Entry 8EJI (electron microscopy, 3.81 A resolution); this record covers chains a and B of the 8 polymer chains in the assembly.

# Chain a
Name: Glycoprotein G2
From: Lassa mammarenavirus
UniProt: P08669 (GLYC_LASSJ); numbering as in UniProt (aligned over 260-424)
Amino-acid sequence (406 residues; row label = number of the first residue in the row):
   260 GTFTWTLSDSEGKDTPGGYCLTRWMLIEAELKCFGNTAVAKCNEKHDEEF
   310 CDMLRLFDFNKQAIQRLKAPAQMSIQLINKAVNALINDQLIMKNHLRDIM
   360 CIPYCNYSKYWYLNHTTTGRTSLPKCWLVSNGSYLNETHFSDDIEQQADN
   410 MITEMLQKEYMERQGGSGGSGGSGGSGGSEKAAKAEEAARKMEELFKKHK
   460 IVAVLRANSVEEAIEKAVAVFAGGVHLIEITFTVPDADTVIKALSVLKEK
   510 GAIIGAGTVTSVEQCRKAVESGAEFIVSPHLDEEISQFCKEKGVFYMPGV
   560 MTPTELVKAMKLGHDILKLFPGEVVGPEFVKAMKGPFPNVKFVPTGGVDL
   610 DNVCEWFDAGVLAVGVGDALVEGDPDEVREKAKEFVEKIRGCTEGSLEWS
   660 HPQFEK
Disordered / not traced: 419-665
Cystine bridges: Cys279-Cys292, Cys301-Cys310, Cys364-Cys385
Glycans and other covalent adducts: glycan linked to Asn365; N-acetylglucosamine (NAG) linked to Asn373, Asn390, Asn395
Sequence notes: engineered mutation Pro329 (Glu in P08669), Cys360 (Gly in P08669); expression tag (425-665)
Curated features (UniProtKB/Swiss-Prot):
  - glycosylation (N-linked (GlcNAc...) asparagine): Asn365, Asn373, Asn390, Asn395

# Chain B
Name: Glycoprotein G1
From: Lassa mammarenavirus
UniProt: P08669 (GLYC_LASSJ); residues 1-259 here = UniProt positions 1-259
Amino-acid sequence (259 residues; numbered 1 to 259; the number before each row is that of its first residue):
     1 MGQIVTFFQEVPHVIEEVMNIVLIALSVLAVLKGLYNFATCGLVGLVTFL
    51 LLCGRSCTTSLYKGVYELQTLELNMETLNMTMPLSCTKNNSHHYIMVGNE
   101 TGLELTLTNTSIINHKFCNLSDAHKKNLYDHALMSIISTFHLSIPNFNQY
   151 EAMSCDFNGGKISVQYNLSHSYAGDAANHCGTVANGVLQTFMRMAWGGSY
   201 IALDSGCGNWDCIMTSYQYLIIQNTTWEDHCQFSRPSPIGYLGLLSQRTR
   251 DIYISRRRR
Disordered / not traced: 1-58, 172-178, 256-259
Cystine bridges: Cys86-Cys231, Cys118-Cys155, Cys180-Cys212
Glycans and other covalent adducts: glycan linked to Asn79; N-acetylglucosamine (NAG) linked to Asn89, Asn99, Asn109, Asn119, Asn167, Asn224
Sequence notes: engineered mutation Cys207 (Arg in P08669), Arg258 (Leu in P08669), Arg259 (Leu in P08669)
Curated features (UniProtKB/Swiss-Prot):
  - binding site (Zn(2+)): Cys57
  - site: Lys33 (Important for GP-C-mediated membrane fusion), Thr58, Thr59 (Cleavage)
  - lipidation: Gly2 (N-myristoyl glycine)
  - glycosylation (N-linked (GlcNAc...) asparagine): Asn79, Asn89, Asn99, Asn109, Asn119, Asn167, Asn224
  - mutagenesis: Gly54 (G54A: No effect on SSP cleavage), Ser56 (S56A: Complete loss of SSP cleavage), Thr58 (T58A: Complete loss of SSP cleavage), Ser60 (S60A: No effect on SSP cleavage)
What the authors report for this chain:
  - post-translational modification sites: Asn89, Asn109, Asn167

# Interface between chain a and chain B
Contacting residue pairs (19):
  Arg325(a) - Gly208(B)
  Leu326(a) - Gly208(B)
  Leu326(a) - Asn209(B)
  Lys327(a) - Gly208(B)  hydrogen bond (backbone-backbone)
  Pro329(a) - Asp211(B)
  Ala330(a) - Cys180(B)  hydrophobic
  Ala330(a) - Asp211(B)
  Ala330(a) - Cys212(B)
  Ser333(a) - Asp211(B)
  Gln335(a) - Pro145(B)
  Gln335(a) - Asn146(B)
  Gln335(a) - Gln189(B)  hydrogen bond
  Gln335(a) - Trp210(B)  hydrogen bond
  Gln335(a) - Asp211(B)
  Leu336(a) - Trp210(B)
  Asn338(a) - Asp251(B)  hydrogen bond
  Lys339(a) - Arg193(B)
  Lys339(a) - Asp251(B)  salt bridge
  Asn342(a) - Gln247(B)

# Summary
11 residues of chain a and 12 residues of chain B are in contact; the contacts include 4 hydrogen bonds and 1
salt bridge. Polar contacts include Lys339(a)-Asp251(B), Gln335(a)-Gln189(B) and Gln335(a)-Trp210(B). UniProt
lists Zn2+-binding residue Cys57(B) and 4 mutagenesis sites on chain B. The paper reports modification sites
Asn89(B), Asn109(B) and Asn167(B).
Chain a is Glycoprotein G2 and chain B is Glycoprotein G1, both from Lassa mammarenavirus; the structure,
Lassa virus glycoprotein complex (Josiah) bound to 19.7E Fab, was determined by electron microscopy together
with 8EJD, 8EJE, 8EJF and 8EJG from the same study.
